Entry 4MVD (X-ray diffraction, 8.00 A resolution (low resolution: residue-level contacts below are approximate; hydrogen-bond / salt-bridge calls are withheld)); this record covers chains D and C of the 4 polymer chains in the assembly.

Chain D (and C):
Protein: Choline-phosphate cytidylyltransferase A
Source organism: Rattus norvegicus
Notes: EC 2.7.7.15; fragment: cct1-312; engineered mutation(s): Deletion (313-367); chain C of this document is another copy of the same molecule, construct and numbering; everything in this record applies to it too
UniProt: P19836 (PCY1A_RAT); numbering as in UniProt (aligned over 1-312)
Chain sequence (332 residues; each row starts with the number of its first residue; numbers below 1 keep their minus sign (Met-19 is residue -19)):
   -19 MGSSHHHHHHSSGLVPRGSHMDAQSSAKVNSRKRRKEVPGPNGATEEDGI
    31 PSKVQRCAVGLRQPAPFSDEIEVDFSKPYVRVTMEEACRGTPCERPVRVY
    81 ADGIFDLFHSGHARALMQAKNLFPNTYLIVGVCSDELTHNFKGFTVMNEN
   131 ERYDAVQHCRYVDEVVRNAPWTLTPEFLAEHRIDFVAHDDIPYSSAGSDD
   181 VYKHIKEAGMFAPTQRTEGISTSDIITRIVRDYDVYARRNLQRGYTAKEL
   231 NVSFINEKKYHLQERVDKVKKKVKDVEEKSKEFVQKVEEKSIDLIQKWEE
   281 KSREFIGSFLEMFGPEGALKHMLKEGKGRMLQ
Unresolved in the structure: -19 to 39, 275-277, 296-312 (chain C: -19 to 39, 224, 276-277, 296-312)
Differences from the reference sequence: expression tag (-19 to 0)
UniProt features mapped onto this chain:
  - region: Ile272 to Phe293 (Autoinhibitory (AI))
  - binding site (CTP): Ile84, Phe85, His92, Lys122, His168, Asp169, Tyr173, Gln195, Arg196, Thr197, Ile200
  - binding site (phosphocholine): Lys122, Trp151
  - modified residue: Met1 (N-acetylmethionine), Lys8 (N6-acetyllysine), Ser233 (Phosphoserine)
  - mutagenesis: Lys122 (K122A: Nearly abolishes enzyme activity. Decreases affinity for phosphocholine about 500-fold; K122R: Nearly abolishes enzyme activity. Decreases affinity for phosphocholine about 80-fold), His168 (H168A: Strongly reduced catalytic activity), Tyr173 (Y173A: Reduced catalytic activity. Reduces affinity for phosphocholine)
Residues lining bound ligands: CDC ([2-cytidylate-o'-phosphonyloxyl]-ethyl-trimethyl-ammonium): Asp82, Gly83, Ile84, Phe85, Gly91, His92, Ala95, Pro150, Trp151, His168, Asp169, Gln195, Arg196, Thr197, Ile200, Ser201
What the authors report for this chain:
  - catalytic residues: Lys122 (citing earlier work)

How chain D and chain C interact:
Contacting residue pairs (10; chain D residue first):
  Leu41(D) - Arg140(C)
  Leu41(D) - Tyr141(C)
  His138(D) - Ala93(C)
  His138(D) - Cys139(C)
  His138(D) - Arg140(C)
  Arg140(D) - Leu41(C)
  Arg140(D) - His138(C)
  Tyr141(D) - Leu41(C)
  Val264(D) - Ser271(C)
  Val267(D) - Ile275(C)
Also at the interface, not in a pair above, chain D (11 interface residues in all): Phe88, Asp134, Cys139, Val210, Tyr213
Also at the interface, not in a pair above, chain C (12 interface residues in all): Phe88, Ser90, Val210, Tyr213

Overview:
11 residues of chain D and 12 residues of chain C are in contact. Ligands of chain D: compound CDC. From
UniProt: 11 CTP-binding residues, phosphocholine-binding residues Lys122(D) and Trp151(D) and 3 mutagenesis
sites on chain D. The paper reports the catalytic residue Lys122(D).
Chain D and chain C are both Choline-phosphate cytidylyltransferase A (Rattus norvegicus); the structure,
Crystal Structure of a Mammalian Cytidylyltransferase, was determined by X-ray diffraction (same publication
as 4MVC).
